1YTF - chains C and D of the 6 polymer chains in the assembly; structure by X-ray diffraction, 2.50 A resolution.

== Chain C ==
Name: Protein (transcription factor iia - TOA1C subunit)
From: Saccharomyces cerevisiae
Reference sequence: P32773 (TOA1_YEAST); numbering as in UniProt (aligned over 210-286)
Amino-acid sequence (79 residues; each row starts with the number of its first residue):
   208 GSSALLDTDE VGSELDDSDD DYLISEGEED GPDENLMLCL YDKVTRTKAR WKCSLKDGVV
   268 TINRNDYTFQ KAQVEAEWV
Not modelled in the structure: 208-240

== Chain D ==
Name: Protein (transcription factor iia - TOA2 subunit)
From: Saccharomyces cerevisiae
Reference sequence: P32774 (TOA2_YEAST); numbering as in UniProt (aligned over 2-122)
Amino-acid sequence (121 residues; each row starts with the number of its first residue):
     2 AVPGYYELYR RSTIGNSLVD ALDTLISDGR IEASLAMRVL ETFDKVVAET LKDNTQSKLT
    62 VKGNLDTYGF CDDVWTFIVK NCQVTVEDSH RDASQNGSGD SQSVISVDKL RIVACNSKKS
   122 E
Not modelled in the structure: 2-4, 89-103, 120-122
Curated features (UniProtKB/Swiss-Prot):
  - modified residue (Phosphoserine): S95, S102

== How chain C and chain D interact ==
Contacting residue pairs - 76 pairs, chain C then chain D:
  N242(C) with V108(D); K110(D), hydrogen bond (side chain-backbone); L111(D); R112(D), hydrogen bond (backbone-backbone)
  L243(C) with R112(D)
  M244(C) with R112(D), hydrogen bond (backbone-backbone); I113(D); V114(D), hydrogen bond (backbone-backbone)
  L245(C) with L9(D); Y10(D); R12(D); S13(D); V114(D)
  C246(C) with L9(D); Y10(D); V114(D), hydrogen bond (backbone-backbone); A115(D); C116(D), hydrogen bond (backbone-backbone)
  L247(C) with Y7(D), hydrophobic; C116(D); N117(D)
  Y248(C) with F71(D); D74(D), hydrogen bond (side chain-backbone); W76(D); A115(D); C116(D), hydrogen bond (backbone-backbone); N117(D); S118(D), hydrogen bond (backbone-side chain); K119(D)
  D249(C) with S118(D), hydrogen bond; K119(D), hydrogen bond (backbone-side chain)
  V251(C) with W76(D); F78(D), hydrophobic
  W258(C) with L66(D); Y69(D), hydrophobic; W76(D), hydrophobic
  C260(C) with F78(D), hydrophobic
  D264(C) with Y10(D), hydrogen bond (backbone-side chain); L52(D); K53(D)
  G265(C) with L52(D)
  V267(C) with L60(D), hydrophobic
  T268(C) with T14(D), hydrogen bond
  I269(C) with V85(D), hydrophobic; I106(D), hydrophobic; V108(D), hydrophobic
  N270(C) with I106(D); S107(D), hydrogen bond (side chain-backbone)
  D273(C) with T14(D)
  Y274(C) with V87(D), hydrophobic
  T275(C) with S58(D)
  F276(C) with T56(D); S58(D); L60(D), hydrophobic
  Q277(C) with L52(D); K53(D), hydrogen bond (side chain-backbone); T56(D); S58(D), hydrogen bond (backbone-backbone)
  K278(C) with S58(D), hydrogen bond (backbone-backbone); K59(D); L60(D), hydrogen bond (backbone-backbone)
  A279(C) with L60(D)
  Q280(C) with L60(D), hydrogen bond (backbone-backbone); T61(D); V62(D), hydrogen bond (backbone-backbone)
  V281(C) with V62(D)
  E282(C) with V62(D), hydrogen bond (backbone-backbone); K63(D), salt bridge; G64(D), hydrogen bond (backbone-backbone)
  A283(C) with G64(D); L66(D), hydrophobic
  E284(C) with G64(D), hydrogen bond (backbone-backbone); N65(D); L66(D), hydrogen bond (backbone-backbone)
  W285(C) with L66(D); Y69(D)
Interface residues without a listed pair, chain C (32 interface residues in all): L262, V266
Interface residues without a listed pair, chain D (42 interface residues in all): Q57, D67, T68, V75

== Summary ==
The interface between chain C and chain D involves 32 residues on one side and 42 on the other, with 24
hydrogen bonds and 1 salt bridge. Polar contacts include E282(C)-K63(D), N242(C)-K110(D) and Y248(C)-D74(D).
Chain C is Protein (transcription factor iia - TOA1C subunit) and chain D is Protein (transcription factor iia
- TOA2 subunit), both from Saccharomyces cerevisiae; the structure, Yeast tfiia/tbp/DNA complex, was
determined by X-ray diffraction.
